Entry 1I94 (X-ray diffraction, 3.20 A resolution); this record covers chains A and J of the 21 polymer chains in the assembly.

Chain A:
Molecule: 16S RRNA
From: Thermus thermophilus
Sequence (1514 nucleotides; numbered 2 to 1515; the number before each row is that of its first residue):
     2 UGUUGGAGAGUUUGAUCCUGGCUCAGGGUGAACGCUGGCGGCGUGCCUAA
    52 GACAUGCAAGUCGUGCGGGCCGCGGGGUUUUACUCCGUGGUCAGCGGCGG
   102 ACGGGUGAGUAACGCGUGGGUGACCUACCCGGAAGAGGGGGACAACCCGG
   152 GGAAACUCGGGCUAAUCCCCCAUGUGGACCCGCCCCUUGGGGUGUGUCCA
   202 AAGGGCUUUGCCCGCUUCCGGAUGGGCCCGCGUCCCAUCAGCUAGUUGGU
   252 GGGGUAAUGGCCCACCAAGGCGACGACGGGUAGCCGGUCUGAGAGGAUGG
   302 CCGGCCACAGGGGCACUGAGACACGGGCCCCACUCCUACGGGAGGCAGCA
   352 GUUAGGAAUCUUCCGCAAUGGGCGCAAGCCUGACGGAGCGACGCCGCUUG
   402 GAGGAAGAAGCCCUUCGGGGUGUAAACUCCUGAACCCGGGACGAAACCCC
   452 CGACGAGGGGACUGACGGUACCGGGGUAAUAGCGCCGGCCAACUCCGUGC
   502 CAGCAGCCGCGGUAAUACGGAGGGCGCGAGCGUUACCCGGAUUCACUGGG
   552 CGUAAAGGGCGUGUAGGCGGCCUGGGGCGUCCCAUGUGAAAGACCACGGC
   602 UCAACCGUGGGGGAGCGUGGGAUACGCUCAGGCUAGACGGUGGGAGAGGG
   652 UGGUGGAAUUCCCGGAGUAGCGGUGAAAUGCGCAGAUACCGGGAGGAACG
   702 CCGAUGGCGAAGGCAGCCACCUGGUCCACCCGUGACGCUGAGGCGCGAAA
   752 GCGUGGGGAGCAAACCGGAUUAGAUACCCGGGUAGUCCACGCCCUAAACG
   802 AUGCGCGCUAGGUCUCUGGGUCUCCUGGGGGCCGAAGCUAACGCGUUAAG
   852 CGCGCCGCCUGGGGAGUACGGCCGCAAGGCUGAAACUCAAAGGAAUUGAC
   902 GGGGGCCCGCACAAGCGGUGGAGCAUGUGGUUUAAUUCGAAGCAACGCGA
   952 AGAACCUUACCAGGCCUUGACAUGCUAGGGAACCCGGGUGAAAGCCUGGG
  1002 GUGCCCCGCGAGGGGAGCCCUAGCACAGGUGCUGCAUGGCCGUCGUCAGC
  1052 UCGUGCCGUGAGGUGUUGGGUUAAGUCCCGCAACGAGCGCAACCCCCGCC
  1102 GUUAGUUGCCAGCGGUUCGGCCGGGCACUCUAACGGGACUGCCCGCGAAA
  1152 GCGGGAGGAAGGAGGGGACGACGUCUGGUCAGCAUGGCCCUUACGGCCUG
  1202 GGCGACACACGUGCUACAAUGCCCACUACAAAGCGAUGCCACCCGGCAAC
  1252 GGGGAGCUAAUCGCAAAAAGGUGGGCCCAGUUCGGAUUGGGGUCUGCAAC
  1302 CCGACCCCAUGAAGCCGGAAUCGCUAGUAAUCGCGGAUCAGCCAUGCCGC
  1352 GGUGAAUACGUUCCCGGGCCUUGUACACACCGCCCGUCACGCCAUGGGAG
  1402 CGGGCUCUACCCGAAGUCGCCGGGAGCCUACGGGCAGGCGCCGAGGGUAG
  1452 GGCCCGUGACUGGGGCGAAGUCGUAACAAGGUAGCUGUACCGGAAGGUGC
  1502 GGCUGGAUCACCUC
Ion coordination: Mg2+ site 1 near G21 (its only coordinating residue here); Mg2+ site 2: C67, A166; Mg2+ site 3 near G78 (its only coordinating residue here); Mg2+ site 4 near C93 (its only coordinating residue here); Mg2+ site 5 near G104 (its only coordinating residue here); Mg2+ site 6: G183, C184; Mg2+ site 7 near G190 (its only coordinating residue here); Mg2+ site 8: G294, G541; Mg2+ site 9 near A377 (its only coordinating residue here); Mg2+ site 10: C526, G527; Mg2+ site 11: A555, A557; Mg2+ site 12: C579, G580; 11 more Mg2+ sites not listed
Residues lining bound ligands: octadecatungstenyl diphosphate (WO2): A16, C511, U1177, C1379

Chain J:
Protein: 30S ribosomal protein S10
From: Thermus thermophilus
UniProt: P80375 (RS10_THETH); residues 2-105 here correspond to UniProt positions 1-104 (UniProt number = residue number - 1)
Chain sequence (104 residues; each row starts with the number of its first residue):
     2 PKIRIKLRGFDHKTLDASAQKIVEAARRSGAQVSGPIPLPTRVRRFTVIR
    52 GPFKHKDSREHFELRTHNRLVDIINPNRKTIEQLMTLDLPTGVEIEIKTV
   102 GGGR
Unresolved in the structure: 2, 101-105
Residues lining bound ligands: octadecatungstenyl diphosphate (WO2): Lys14, Thr15, Ala18, Leu90, Pro91, Thr92

Chain A / chain J interface:
Pairs across the interface - 30 pairs, chain A then chain J:
  C949(A) with Lys55(J), sugar contact; Lys57(J), phosphate contact
  G950(A) with Phe54(J), sugar contact; Lys55(J), hydrogen bond to the sugar
  A952(A) with Thr48(J), base contact
  C1041(A) with Arg51(J), sugar contact; Gly52(J), sugar contact
  C1042(A) with Arg51(J), sugar contact; Gly52(J), hydrogen bond to the sugar; His56(J), sugar contact
  G1043(A) with Ser59(J), phosphate contact
  A1105(A) with Ser35(J), phosphate contact; Gly36(J), phosphate contact; Pro37(J), hydrogen bond to the sugar; Ile38(J), hydrogen bond to the sugar
  G1106(A) with Val34(J), phosphate contact; Ser35(J), phosphate contact; Gly36(J), hydrogen bond to the phosphate
  U1107(A) with Arg5(J), base contact
  U1132(A) with Pro39(J), base contact; Leu40(J), hydrogen bond to the sugar; Pro41(J), phosphate contact
  A1133(A) with Pro39(J), sugar contact; Leu40(J), sugar contact; Pro41(J), phosphate contact; Thr42(J), hydrogen bond to the phosphate
  A1134(A) with His13(J), phosphate contact
  G1183(A) with Pro53(J), base contact
  G1234(A) with Val44(J), phosphate contact
  C1349(A) with Thr48(J), sugar contact
Interface residues without a listed pair, chain A (18 interface residues in all): U1180, C1235, A1261
Interface residues without a listed pair, chain J (24 interface residues in all): Arg43, Arg45, Asp73

In short:
18 residues of chain A face 24 of chain J across their interface, with 7 hydrogen bonds. Polar pairs include
G950(A)-Lys55(J), C1042(A)-Gly52(J) and A1105(A)-Pro37(J). Ligands of chain A: octadecatungstenyl diphosphate.
Chain J binds octadecatungstenyl diphosphate. C67(A) and A166(A) form the Mg2+ site 2.
Chain A is 16S RRNA and chain J is 30S ribosomal protein S10, both from Thermus thermophilus; the structure,
Crystal structures of the small ribosomal subunit with tetracycline, edeine and IF3, was determined by X-ray
diffraction (same publication as 1I95, 1I96 and 1I97).
